Entry 4K1Y (X-ray diffraction, 2.50 A resolution); this record covers chains A and B of the 4 polymer chains in the assembly.

== Chain A (and B) ==
Molecule: Canavalia boliviana lectin
Source organism: Canavalia boliviana
Notes: chain B of this document is another copy of the same molecule, construct and numbering; everything in this record applies to it too
Amino-acid sequence (237 residues; numbered 1 to 237; the number before each row is that of its first residue):
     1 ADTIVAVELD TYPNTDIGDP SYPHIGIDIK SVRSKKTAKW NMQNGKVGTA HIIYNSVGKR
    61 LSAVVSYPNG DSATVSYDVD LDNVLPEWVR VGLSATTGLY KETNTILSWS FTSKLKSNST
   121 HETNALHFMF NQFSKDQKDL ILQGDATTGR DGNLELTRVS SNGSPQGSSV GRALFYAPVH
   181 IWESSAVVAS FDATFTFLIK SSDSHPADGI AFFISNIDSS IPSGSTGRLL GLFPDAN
Metal / ion sites: Mn2+: Glu8, Asp10, Asp19, His24; Ca2+: Asp10, Tyr12, Asn14, Asp19; Cd2+ site 1 near Asp80 (its only coordinating residue here); Cd2+ site 2 near Asp235 (its only coordinating residue here)
From the paper describing this entry:
  - Mn2+ coordination: Glu8, Asp10, Asp19, His24
  - Ca2+ coordination: Asp10, Tyr12, Asn14, Asp19
  - Cd2+ coordination: Asp80, Asp82
  - binding site for methyl alpha-D-mannopyranoside: Tyr12, Leu99, Tyr100

== How chain A and chain B interact ==
Contacting residue pairs (49; chain A residue first):
  Trp88(A) with Asp136(B); Gln137(B); Lys138(B); Asp139(B)
  Arg90(A) with Tyr176(B)
  His121(A) with Asn131(B)
  Glu122(A) with Asn131(B); Gln132(B), hydrogen bond
  Thr123(A) with Met129(B); Asn131(B), hydrogen bond (backbone-side chain)
  Asn124(A) with Met129(B); Phe130(B); Asn131(B), hydrogen bond (side chain-backbone); Gln132(B), hydrogen bond (side chain-backbone)
  Ala125(A) with His127(B); Phe128(B); Met129(B), hydrogen bond (backbone-backbone)
  Leu126(A) with Leu126(B), hydrophobic; His127(B); Phe175(B), hydrophobic
  His127(A) with Leu126(B); His127(B), hydrogen bond (backbone-backbone)
  Phe128(A) with Ala125(B)
  Met129(A) with Thr123(B); Asn124(B); Ala125(B), hydrogen bond (backbone-backbone)
  Phe130(A) with Asn124(B)
  Asn131(A) with Glu122(B); Thr123(B), hydrogen bond (side chain-backbone); Asn124(B), hydrogen bond (backbone-side chain)
  Gln132(A) with Glu122(B), hydrogen bond; Asn124(B), hydrogen bond (backbone-side chain)
  Ser134(A) with Glu183(B)
  Asp136(A) with Trp88(B)
  Gln137(A) with Trp88(B)
  Lys138(A) with Trp88(B); Pro178(B); Ile217(B)
  Asp139(A) with Trp88(B); Pro178(B)
  Phe175(A) with Ala177(B), hydrophobic
  Tyr176(A) with Arg90(B); Tyr176(B), hydrophobic; Pro178(B)
  Ala177(A) with Tyr176(B), hydrophobic; Ala177(B), hydrophobic
  Pro178(A) with Lys138(B); Asp139(B); Tyr176(B)
Other interface residues (no listed pair), chain A (25 interface residues in all): His180, Ile217
Other interface residues (no listed pair), chain B (26 interface residues in all): Ser134, His180, Ser185

== Summary ==
25 residues of chain A face 26 of chain B across their interface; the contacts include 11 hydrogen bonds.
Polar pairs include Glu122(A)-Gln132(B), Thr123(A)-Asn131(B) and Asn124(A)-Asn131(B). The paper reports a
binding site for methyl alpha-D-mannopyranoside at Tyr12(A), Leu99(A) and Tyr100(A); Mn2+ coordination by
Glu8(A), Asp10(A) and Asp19(A) among others.
Both chains are Canavalia boliviana lectin (Canavalia boliviana). Entry 4K1Y (Crystal structure of Canavalia
boliviana lectin in complex with Man1-3Man-OMe) was determined by X-ray diffraction together with 4K1Z, 4K20
and 4K21 from the same study.
